Entry 3D3C (X-ray diffraction, 2.60 A resolution); this record covers chains A and J.

# Chain A
Molecule: N utilization substance protein B
From: Escherichia coli
UniProt: P0A780 (NUSB_ECOLI); numbering as in UniProt (aligned over 1-139)
Chain sequence (141 residues; numbered -1 to 139; the number before each row is that of its first residue; numbers below 1 keep their minus sign (Gly-1 is residue -1)):
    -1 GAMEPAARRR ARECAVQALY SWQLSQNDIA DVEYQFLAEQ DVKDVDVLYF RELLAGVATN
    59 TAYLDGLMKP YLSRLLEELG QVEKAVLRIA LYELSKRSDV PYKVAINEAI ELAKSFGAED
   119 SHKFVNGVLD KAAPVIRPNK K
Not modelled in the structure: -1 to 1
Sequence notes: expression tag (-1 to 0); engineered mutation Glu2 (Lys in P0A780)
UniProt features mapped onto this chain:
  - natural variant: Tyr18 (Y18D: In nusB5)
From the paper describing this entry:
  - mutagenesis - D118N: increased binding to BoxA-containing RNAs

# Chain J
Molecule: 30S ribosomal protein S10
From: Escherichia coli
UniProt: P0A7R5 (RS10_ECOLI); the construct has insertions or renumbered stretches relative to UniProt, so the offset changes along the chain: 1-45 = UniProt 1-45; 47-82 = UniProt 68-103
Chain sequence (87 residues; numbered -4 to 82; the number before each row is that of its first residue; numbers below 1 keep their minus sign (Gly-4 is residue -4)):
    -4 GPLGSMQNQR IRIRLKAFDH RLIDQATAEI VETAKRTGAQ VRGPIPLPTR SRTHLRLVDI
    56 VEPTEKTVDD LMRLDLAAGV DVQISLG
Not modelled in the structure: -4 to -3
Sequence notes: expression tag (-4 to 0); engineered mutation Asp65 (Ala86 in P0A7R5)

# Interface between chain A and chain J
Residue-residue contacts (39):
  Gln15(A) - Pro39(J)
  Gln15(A) - Ile40(J)
  Gln15(A) - Pro41(J)  hydrogen bond (side chain-backbone)
  Tyr18(A) - Asp19(J)  hydrogen bond
  Tyr18(A) - Thr22(J)
  Tyr18(A) - Pro39(J)
  Tyr18(A) - Pro41(J)
  Tyr18(A) - Arg51(J)  hydrogen bond
  Ser19(A) - Gly38(J)
  Ser19(A) - Pro39(J)  hydrogen bond (side chain-backbone)
  Ser19(A) - Ile40(J)
  Leu22(A) - Thr22(J)
  Leu22(A) - Ala23(J)  hydrophobic
  Leu22(A) - Val26(J)
  Leu22(A) - Pro39(J)  hydrophobic
  Ser23(A) - Lys30(J)  hydrogen bond (backbone-side chain)
  Ser23(A) - Val36(J)
  Asn25(A) - Lys30(J)  hydrogen bond
  Asn25(A) - Gln35(J)
  Asn25(A) - Val36(J)
  Gln33(A) - Arg37(J)  hydrogen bond
  Glu37(A) - Arg5(J)  salt bridge
  Glu37(A) - Arg37(J)
  Gln38(A) - Ile40(J)
  Glu75(A) - Arg16(J)  salt bridge
  Gly78(A) - His15(J)
  Gln79(A) - Asp19(J)  hydrogen bond (backbone-side chain)
  Val80(A) - Arg51(J)
  Ser113(A) - Pro43(J)
  Ser113(A) - Thr44(J)  hydrogen bond (backbone-backbone)
  Phe114(A) - Pro41(J)
  Phe114(A) - Leu42(J)
  Phe114(A) - Pro43(J)
  Phe114(A) - Thr44(J)  hydrogen bond (backbone-side chain)
  Gly115(A) - Thr44(J)  hydrogen bond (backbone-side chain)
  Gly115(A) - His49(J)
  Ala116(A) - His15(J)
  Ala116(A) - His49(J)
  Glu117(A) - Arg47(J)
Other interface residues (no listed pair), chain A (20 interface residues in all): Gln24, Phe34
From the paper, about this interface:
  - hot spots on chain A (mutagenesis) - Y18D: abolished binding to 30S ribosomal protein S10 (chain J)
  - hot spots on chain J (mutagenesis) - R51G: abolished binding to N utilization substance protein B (chain A)

# In short
The interface between chain A and chain J involves 20 residues on one side and 21 on the other, with 11
hydrogen bonds and 2 salt bridges. Polar contacts include Glu37(A)-Arg5(J), Glu75(A)-Arg16(J) and
Gln15(A)-Pro41(J). The paper reports that D118N of chain A increases binding to BoxA-containing RNAs; Y18D of
chain A abolishes binding to 30S ribosomal protein S10 (chain J).
Here chain A is N utilization substance protein B and chain J is 30S ribosomal protein S10, both from
Escherichia coli. Entry 3D3C (Structural and functional analysis of the E. coli NusB-S10 transcription
antitermination complex) was determined by X-ray diffraction, deposited together with 3D3B.
